Entry 5U8T (electron microscopy, 4.90 A resolution (low resolution: residue-level contacts below are approximate; hydrogen-bond / salt-bridge calls are withheld)); this record covers chains 3 and 5 of the 12 polymer chains in the assembly.

[Chain 3]
Molecule: DNA replication licensing factor MCM3
From: Saccharomyces cerevisiae (strain ATCC 204508 / S288c)
Notes: EC 3.6.4.12
UniProt: P24279 (MCM3_YEAST); residues 1-971 here = UniProt positions 1-971
Chain sequence (971 residues; numbered 1 to 971; the number before each row is that of its first residue):
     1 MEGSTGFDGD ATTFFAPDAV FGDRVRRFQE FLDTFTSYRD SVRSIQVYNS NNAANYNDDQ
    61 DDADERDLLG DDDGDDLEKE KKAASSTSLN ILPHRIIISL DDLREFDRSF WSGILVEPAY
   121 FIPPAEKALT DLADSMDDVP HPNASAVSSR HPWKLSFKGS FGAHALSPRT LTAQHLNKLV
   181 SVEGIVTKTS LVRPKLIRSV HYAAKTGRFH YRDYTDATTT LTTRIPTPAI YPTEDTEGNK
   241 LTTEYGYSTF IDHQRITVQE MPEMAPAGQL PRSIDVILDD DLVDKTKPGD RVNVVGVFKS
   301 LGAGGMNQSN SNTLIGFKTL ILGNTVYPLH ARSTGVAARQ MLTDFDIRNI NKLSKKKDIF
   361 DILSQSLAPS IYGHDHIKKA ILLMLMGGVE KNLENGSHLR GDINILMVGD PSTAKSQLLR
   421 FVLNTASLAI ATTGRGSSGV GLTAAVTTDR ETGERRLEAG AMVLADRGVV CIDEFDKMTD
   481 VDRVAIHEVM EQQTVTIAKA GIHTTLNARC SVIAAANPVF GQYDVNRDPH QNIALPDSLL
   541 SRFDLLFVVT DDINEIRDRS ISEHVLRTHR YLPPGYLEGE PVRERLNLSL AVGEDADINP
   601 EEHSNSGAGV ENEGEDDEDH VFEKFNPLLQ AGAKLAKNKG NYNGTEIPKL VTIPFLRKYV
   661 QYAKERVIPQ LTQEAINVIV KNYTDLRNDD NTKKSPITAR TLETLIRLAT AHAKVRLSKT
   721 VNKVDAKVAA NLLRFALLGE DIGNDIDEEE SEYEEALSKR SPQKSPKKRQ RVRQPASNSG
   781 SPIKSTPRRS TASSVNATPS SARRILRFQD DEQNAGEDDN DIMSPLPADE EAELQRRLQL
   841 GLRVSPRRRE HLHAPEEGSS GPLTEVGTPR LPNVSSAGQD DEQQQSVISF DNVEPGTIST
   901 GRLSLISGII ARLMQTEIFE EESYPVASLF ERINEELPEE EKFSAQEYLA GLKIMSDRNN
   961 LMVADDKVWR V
Unresolved in the structure: 1-17, 57-90, 141-150, 331-338, 571-650, 739-971
Ligand contacts: AMP-PNP (ANP; phosphoaminophosphonic acid-adenylate ester): S370, I371, Y372, D410, P411, S412, T413, A414, K415, S416, Q417, D473, E474, N517
Swiss-Prot annotation at these positions:
  - motif: S541 to D544 (Arginine finger)
  - binding site (ATP): G409 to S416
  - modified residue: S761 (Phosphoserine), S777 (Phosphoserine), S781 (Phosphoserine), T868 (Phosphothreonine)
  - mutagenesis: K415 (K415A: No effect on MCM2-7 complex helicase activity. Loss of MCM2-7 complex helicase activity; when associated with MCM5 A-422. Reduces MCM2-7 complex helicase activity ...)

[Chain 5]
Molecule: Minichromosome maintenance protein 5
From: Saccharomyces cerevisiae (strain ATCC 204508 / S288c)
Notes: EC 3.6.4.12
UniProt: P29496 (MCM5_YEAST); numbering as in UniProt (aligned over 1-775)
Chain sequence (775 residues; numbered 1 to 775; the number before each row is that of its first residue):
     1 MSFDRPEIYS APVLQGESPN DDDNTEIIKS FKNFILEFRL DSQFIYRDQL RNNILVKNYS
    61 LTVNMEHLIG YNEDIYKKLS DEPSDIIPLF ETAITQVAKR ISILSRAQSA NNNDKDPENT
   121 SMDTDSLLLN SLPTFQLILN SNANQIPLRD LDSEHVSKIV RLSGIIISTS VLSSRATYLS
   181 IMCRNCRHTT SITINNFNSI TGNTVSLPRS CLSTIESESS MANESNIGDE STKKNCGPDP
   241 YIIIHESSKF IDQQFLKLQE IPELVPVGEM PRNLTMTCDR YLTNKVIPGT RVTIVGIYSI
   301 YNSKNGAGSG RSGGGNGGSG VAIRTPYIKI LGIQSDVETS SIWNSVTMFT EEEEEEFLQL
   361 SRNPKLYEIL TNSIAPSIFG NEDIKKAIVC LLMGGSKKIL PDGMRLRGDI NVLLLGDPGT
   421 AKSQLLKFVE KVSPIAVYTS GKGSSAAGLT ASVQRDPMTR EFYLEGGAMV LADGGVVCID
   481 EFDKMRDEDR VAIHEAMEQQ TISIAKAGIT TVLNSRTSVL AAANPIYGRY DDLKSPGDNI
   541 DFQTTILSRF DMIFIVKDDH NEERDISIAN HVINIHTGNA NAMQNQQEEN GSEISIEKMK
   601 RYITYCRLKC APRLSPQAAE KLSSNFVTIR KQLLINELES TERSSIPITI RQLEAIIRIT
   661 ESLAKLELSP IAQERHVDEA IRLFQASTMD AASQDPIGGL NQASGTSLSE IRRFEQELKR
   721 RLPIGWSTSY QTLRREFVDT HRFSQLALDK ALYALEKHET IQLRHQGQNI YRSGV
Unresolved in the structure: 1-20, 107-129, 198-203, 212-234, 305-320, 644-646, 694-775
Cystine bridges: C186-C211
Ligand contacts:
  - AMP-PNP (ANP; phosphoaminophosphonic acid-adenylate ester), molecule 1: S377, I378, F379, P418, G419, T420, A421, K422, S423, Q424, D480, A522, N524, I568
  - AMP-PNP (ANP), molecule 2: L406, Q499, T545, R549, I650, R651, E654
Swiss-Prot annotation at these positions:
  - motif: S548 to D551 (Arginine finger)
  - binding site (ATP): G416 to S423
  - mutagenesis: K422 (K422A: Loss of MCM2-7 complex helicase activity)

[Chain 3 / chain 5 interface]
Residue-residue contacts (132):
  A119(3) - E246(5)
  Y120(3) - E246(5)
  Y120(3) - S247(5)
  T172(3) - S174(5)
  T172(3) - D252(5)
  A173(3) - F250(5)
  A173(3) - I251(5)
  L176(3) - F250(5)
  N177(3) - H245(5)
  N177(3) - E246(5)
  K188(3) - E461(5)
  K188(3) - F462(5)
  T222(3) - E246(5)
  T223(3) - I243(5)
  T223(3) - I244(5)
  T223(3) - H245(5)
  T223(3) - E246(5)
  P226(3) - I242(5)
  Q259(3) - I509(5)
  Q259(3) - T511(5)
  P262(3) - T511(5)
  P262(3) - V512(5)
  P262(3) - N514(5)
  E263(3) - N514(5)
  E263(3) - R516(5)
  P266(3) - W343(5)
  G268(3) - V470(5)
  G268(3) - L471(5)
  Q269(3) - T169(5)
  L270(3) - L464(5)
  R272(3) - V171(5)
  S300(3) - H245(5)
  S300(3) - F250(5)
  L301(3) - H245(5)
  G302(3) - I243(5)
  G302(3) - H245(5)
  A303(3) - I243(5)
  M306(3) - V205(5)
  M306(3) - S206(5)
  M306(3) - L207(5)
  N307(3) - R184(5)
  N307(3) - D239(5)
  Q308(3) - S206(5)
  N310(3) - K304(5)
  S311(3) - T204(5)
  S311(3) - K304(5)
  N312(3) - T204(5)
  N312(3) - Y301(5)
  N312(3) - N302(5)
  N312(3) - S303(5)
  T313(3) - T204(5)
  T313(3) - Y301(5)
  T313(3) - S303(5)
  L314(3) - R175(5)
  L314(3) - Q253(5)
  L314(3) - F255(5)
  L314(3) - T277(5)
  L314(3) - Y301(5)
  I315(3) - F255(5)
  G316(3) - S174(5)
  F317(3) - S174(5)
  F317(3) - R175(5)
  F317(3) - A176(5)
  F317(3) - I243(5)
  F317(3) - F250(5)
  L367(3) - D402(5)
  P369(3) - D402(5)
  P369(3) - M404(5)
  S370(3) - M404(5)
  I371(3) - M404(5)
  P411(3) - T545(5)
  P411(3) - S548(5)
  S412(3) - T649(5)
  S412(3) - I650(5)
  S412(3) - R651(5)
  S416(3) - Q499(5)
  Q417(3) - M404(5)
  Q417(3) - R405(5)
  Q417(3) - L406(5)
  Q417(3) - Q499(5)
  R420(3) - E495(5)
  R420(3) - Q499(5)
  R420(3) - T501(5)
  F421(3) - D402(5)
  A431(3) - S503(5)
  T432(3) - S503(5)
  T432(3) - A505(5)
  T433(3) - E495(5)
  T433(3) - S503(5)
  R435(3) - E488(5)
  R435(3) - S503(5)
  R435(3) - K506(5)
  G436(3) - K506(5)
  S437(3) - A505(5)
  S437(3) - K506(5)
  S437(3) - A507(5)
  T447(3) - R455(5)
  T447(3) - R460(5)
  T448(3) - R460(5)
  A461(3) - A505(5)
  D473(3) - E495(5)
  E474(3) - V491(5)
  E474(3) - R549(5)
  K477(3) - V491(5)
  N517(3) - R549(5)
  F520(3) - D538(5)
  F520(3) - F542(5)
  Q522(3) - E637(5)
  Q522(3) - R643(5)
  Y523(3) - E642(5)
  D551(3) - R630(5)
  I553(3) - R630(5)
  I553(3) - L634(5)
  E555(3) - K631(5)
  D558(3) - F626(5)
  D558(3) - V627(5)
  D558(3) - R630(5)
  R559(3) - S623(5)
  R559(3) - S624(5)
  I561(3) - I650(5)
  S562(3) - S623(5)
  L566(3) - A619(5)
  L566(3) - E620(5)
  L566(3) - I657(5)
  T568(3) - L400(5)
  H569(3) - K398(5)
  H569(3) - L406(5)
  H569(3) - I657(5)
  R570(3) - K398(5)
  R570(3) - R613(5)
  R570(3) - P616(5)
  I653(3) - D402(5)
Interface residues without a listed pair, chain 3 (86 interface residues in all): L171, I225, A267, P271, G304, T319, A368, I430, S438, R450, A459, L464, G521, D552, V565
Interface residues without a listed pair, chain 5 (96 interface residues in all): L172, M182, I194, Y241, S248, Y327, S396, T459, D473, D489, G508, T510, L513, Q543, T544, I648, L653, E654

[Overview]
86 residues of chain 3 and 96 residues of chain 5 are in contact. One AMP-PNP molecule is bound between chain
3 and chain 5. Bound to chain 5: AMP-PNP.
Chain 3 is DNA replication licensing factor MCM3 and chain 5 is Minichromosome maintenance protein 5, both
from Saccharomyces cerevisiae (strain ATCC 204508 / S288c); the structure, Structure of Eukaryotic CMG
Helicase at a Replication Fork and Implications, was determined by electron microscopy together with 5U8S from
the same study.
